PDB entry 7YI2 | electron microscopy, 3.40 A resolution | chains A and C of the 7 polymer chains in the assembly

[Chain A]
Molecule: Transcriptional regulatory protein SIN3
From: Saccharomyces cerevisiae S288C
UniProt: P22579 (SIN3_YEAST); numbering as in UniProt (aligned over 1-1536)
Chain sequence (1536 residues; each row starts with the number of its first residue):
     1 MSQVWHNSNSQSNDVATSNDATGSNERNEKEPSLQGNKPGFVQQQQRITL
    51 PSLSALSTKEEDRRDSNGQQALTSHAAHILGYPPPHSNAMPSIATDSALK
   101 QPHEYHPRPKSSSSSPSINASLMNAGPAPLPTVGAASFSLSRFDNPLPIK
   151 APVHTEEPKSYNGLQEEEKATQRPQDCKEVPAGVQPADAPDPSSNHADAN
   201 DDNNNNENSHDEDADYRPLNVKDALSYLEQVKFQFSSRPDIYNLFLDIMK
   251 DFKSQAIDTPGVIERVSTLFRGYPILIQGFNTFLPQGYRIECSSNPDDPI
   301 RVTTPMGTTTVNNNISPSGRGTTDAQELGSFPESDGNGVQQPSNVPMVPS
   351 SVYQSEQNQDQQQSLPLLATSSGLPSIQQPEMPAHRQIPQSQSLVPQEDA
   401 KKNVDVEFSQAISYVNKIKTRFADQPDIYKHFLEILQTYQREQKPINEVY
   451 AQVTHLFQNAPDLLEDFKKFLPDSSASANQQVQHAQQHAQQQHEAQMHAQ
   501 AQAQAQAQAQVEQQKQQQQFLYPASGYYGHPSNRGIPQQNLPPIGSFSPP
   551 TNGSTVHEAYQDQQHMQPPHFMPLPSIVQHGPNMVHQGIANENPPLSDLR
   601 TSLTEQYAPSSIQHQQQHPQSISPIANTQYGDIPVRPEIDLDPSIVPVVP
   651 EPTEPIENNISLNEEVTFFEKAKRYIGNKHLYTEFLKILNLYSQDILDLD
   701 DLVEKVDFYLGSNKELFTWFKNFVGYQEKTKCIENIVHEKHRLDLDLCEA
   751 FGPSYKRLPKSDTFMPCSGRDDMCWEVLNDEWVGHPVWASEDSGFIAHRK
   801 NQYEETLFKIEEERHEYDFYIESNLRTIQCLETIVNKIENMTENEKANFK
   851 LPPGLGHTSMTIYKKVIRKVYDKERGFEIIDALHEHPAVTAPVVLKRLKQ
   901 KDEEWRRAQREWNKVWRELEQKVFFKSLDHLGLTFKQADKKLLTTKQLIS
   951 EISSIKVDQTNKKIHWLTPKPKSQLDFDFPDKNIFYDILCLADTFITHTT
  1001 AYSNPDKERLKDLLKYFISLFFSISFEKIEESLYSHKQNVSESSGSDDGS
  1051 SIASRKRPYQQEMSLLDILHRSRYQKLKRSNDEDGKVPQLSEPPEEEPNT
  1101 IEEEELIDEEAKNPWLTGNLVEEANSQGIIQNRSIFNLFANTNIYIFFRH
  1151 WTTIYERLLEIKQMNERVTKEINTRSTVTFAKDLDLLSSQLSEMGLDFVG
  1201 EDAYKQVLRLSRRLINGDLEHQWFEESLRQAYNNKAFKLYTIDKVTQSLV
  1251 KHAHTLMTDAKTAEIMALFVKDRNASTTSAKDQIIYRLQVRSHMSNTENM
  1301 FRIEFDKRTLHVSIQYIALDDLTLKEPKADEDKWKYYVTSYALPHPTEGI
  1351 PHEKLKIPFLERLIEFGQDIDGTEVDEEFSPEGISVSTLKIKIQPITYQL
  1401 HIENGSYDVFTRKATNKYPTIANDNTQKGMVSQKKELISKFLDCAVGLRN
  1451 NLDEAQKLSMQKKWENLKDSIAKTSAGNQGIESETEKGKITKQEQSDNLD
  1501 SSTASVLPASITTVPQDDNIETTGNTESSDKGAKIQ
Not modelled in the structure: 1-663, 728-748, 841-858, 886-889, 963-971, 1033-1133, 1323-1536
Swiss-Prot annotation at these positions:
  - modified residue: Ser137 (Phosphoserine), Thr303 (Phosphothreonine), Thr304 (Phosphothreonine), Ser316 (Phosphoserine), Ser1046 (Phosphoserine)

[Chain C]
Molecule: Chromatin modification-related protein EAF3
From: Saccharomyces cerevisiae S288C
UniProt: Q12432 (EAF3_YEAST); residues 1-401 here = UniProt positions 1-401
Chain sequence (401 residues; numbered 1 to 401; the number before each row is that of its first residue):
     1 MVDLEQEFALGGRCLAFHGPLMYEAKILKIWDPSSKMYTSIPNDKPGGSS
    51 QATKEIKPQKLGEDESIPEEIINGKCFFIHYQGWKSSWDEWVGYDRIRAY
   101 NEENIAMKKRLANEAKEAKKSLLEQQKKKKLSTSLGGPSNGGKRKGDSRS
   151 NASISKSTSQSFLTSSVSGRKSGRSSANSLHPGSSLRSSSDQNGNDDRRR
   201 SSSLSPNMLHHIAGYPTPKISLQIPIKLKSVLVDDWEYVTKDKKICRLPA
   251 DVTVEMVLNKYEHEVSQELESPGSQSQLSEYCAGLKLYFDKCLGNMLLYR
   301 LERLQYDELLKKSSKDQKPLVPIRIYGAIHLLRLISVLPELISSTTMDLQ
   351 SCQLLIKQTEDFLVWLLMHVDEYFNDKDPNRSDDALYVNTSSQYEGVALG
   401 M
Not modelled in the structure: 1-219
Swiss-Prot annotation at these positions:
  - modified residue: Ser201 (Phosphoserine)

[Interface between chain A and chain C]
Residue-residue contacts (16; chain A residue first):
  Phe751(A) - Arg381(C)
  Lys756(A) - Asn389(C)
  Lys756(A) - Thr390(C)  hydrogen bond (side chain-backbone)
  Arg757(A) - Pro379(C)
  Arg757(A) - Asn380(C)  hydrogen bond (side chain-backbone)
  Arg757(A) - Asp383(C)  salt bridge
  Arg757(A) - Asn389(C)
  Leu758(A) - Thr390(C)
  Leu758(A) - Ser391(C)
  Pro759(A) - Asn389(C)
  Lys760(A) - Asp383(C)
  His785(A) - Ser392(C)
  Trp788(A) - Thr390(C)
  Trp788(A) - Ser391(C)
  Trp788(A) - Ser392(C)
  Trp788(A) - Glu395(C)  hydrogen bond
Interface residues without a listed pair, chain A (10 interface residues in all): Tyr755, Asp792
Interface residues without a listed pair, chain C (12 interface residues in all): Lys243, Ser382, Val388

[Overview]
Chain A and chain C form an interface of 10 and 12 residues respectively, with 3 hydrogen bonds and 1 salt
bridge. Polar contacts include Arg757(A)-Asp383(C), Lys756(A)-Thr390(C) and Arg757(A)-Asn380(C).
Chain A is Transcriptional regulatory protein SIN3 and chain C is Chromatin modification-related protein EAF3,
both from Saccharomyces cerevisiae S288C; the structure, Cryo-EM structure of Rpd3S in loose-state Rpd3S-NCP
complex, was determined by electron microscopy (same publication as 7YI0, 7YI1, 7YI3, 7YI4 and 7YI5).
